5TZQ - chains A and D; structure by X-ray diffraction, 1.65 A resolution.

[Chain A]
Molecule: Bcl-2-like protein FPV039
From: Fowlpox virus (strain NVSL)
UniProtKB: Q9J5G4 (V039_FOWPN); numbering as in UniProt (aligned over 1-143)
Amino-acid sequence (148 residues; numbered -4 to 143; the number before each row is that of its first residue; numbers below 1 keep their minus sign (Gly-4 is residue -4)):
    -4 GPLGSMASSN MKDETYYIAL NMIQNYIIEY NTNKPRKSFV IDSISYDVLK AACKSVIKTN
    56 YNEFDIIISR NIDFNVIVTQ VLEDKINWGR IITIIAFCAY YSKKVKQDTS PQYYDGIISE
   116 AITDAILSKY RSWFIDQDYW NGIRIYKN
Not modelled in the structure: -4 to 5, 101-105, 143
Construct notes: expression tag (-4 to 0)
Curated features (UniProtKB/Swiss-Prot):
  - motif: Gln75 to Ala94 (BH1), Ser105 to Ala120 (BH2)

[Chain D]
Molecule: Bcl-2-modifying factor
UniProtKB: A9XRG9 (A9XRG9_CHICK); residues 135-160 here = UniProt positions 135-160
Amino-acid sequence (26 residues; numbered 135 to 160; the number before each row is that of its first residue):
   135 EARTEVQIAR KLQCIADQFH RLHIQR
Not modelled in the structure: 135, 158-160

[Interface between chain A and chain D]
Contacting residue pairs (36):
  Ala47(A) - Phe153(D)  hydrophobic
  Val51(A) - Ile149(D)  hydrophobic
  Val51(A) - Phe153(D)  hydrophobic
  Asn55(A) - Ile149(D)
  Glu58(A) - Lys145(D)
  Glu58(A) - Ile149(D)
  Phe59(A) - Leu146(D)  hydrophobic
  Phe59(A) - Ile149(D)  hydrophobic
  Ile62(A) - Ile142(D)  hydrophobic
  Ile62(A) - Leu146(D)  hydrophobic
  Arg65(A) - Ile142(D)
  Ile67(A) - Thr138(D)
  Ile67(A) - Ile142(D)  hydrophobic
  Val71(A) - Glu139(D)
  Ile72(A) - Ile142(D)  hydrophobic
  Ile72(A) - Leu146(D)  hydrophobic
  Gln75(A) - Glu139(D)
  Gln75(A) - Val140(D)
  Gln75(A) - Ala143(D)
  Gln75(A) - Gln147(D)
  Val76(A) - Ala143(D)
  Val76(A) - Leu146(D)  hydrophobic
  Val76(A) - Gln147(D)  hydrogen bond (backbone-side chain)
  Asp79(A) - Gln147(D)
  Asn82(A) - Asp151(D)  hydrogen bond
  Gly84(A) - Ala150(D)
  Gly84(A) - His154(D)
  Arg85(A) - Gln147(D)
  Arg85(A) - Ala150(D)
  Arg85(A) - Asp151(D)  salt bridge
  Ile87(A) - Phe153(D)  hydrophobic
  Thr88(A) - Leu146(D)
  Thr88(A) - Ile149(D)
  Thr88(A) - Ala150(D)
  Tyr141(A) - His154(D)  hydrogen bond
  Tyr141(A) - His157(D)
Other interface residues (no listed pair), chain A (24 interface residues in all): Ser50, Lys80, Trp83, Phe92, Ile140
Interface features reported in the paper:
  - pairs named by the authors: Tyr141(A)-His154(D) (hydrogen bond)
  - interface residues, chain D: Ile142(D)

[In short]
The interface between chain A and chain D involves 24 residues on one side and 14 on the other, with 3
hydrogen bonds and 1 salt bridge. Among the polar pairs are Arg85(A)-Asp151(D), Val76(A)-Gln147(D) and
Asn82(A)-Asp151(D). The paper describes a hydrogen bond between Tyr141(A) and His154(D). The paper reports the
interface residue Ile142(D).
Chain A is Bcl-2-like protein FPV039 (Fowlpox virus (strain NVSL)) and chain D is Bcl-2-modifying factor; the
structure, Crystal Structure of FPV039:Bmf BH3 complex, was determined by X-ray diffraction together with 5TZP
from the same study.
